8CLG - chains B and C of the 6 polymer chains in the assembly; structure by X-ray diffraction, 2.80 A resolution.

[Chain B]
Molecule: Tubulin beta-2B chain
From: Bos taurus
UniProtKB: Q6B856 (TBB2B_BOVIN); the author numbering skips numbers that UniProt does not, so the offset changes along the chain: 1-42 = UniProt 1-42; 45-360 = UniProt 43-358; 369-441 = UniProt 359-431
Chain sequence (431 residues; numbered 1 to 441; 10 numbers in that range are skipped by the numbering (no residue carries them; nothing is unmodelled there); the number before each row is that of its first residue):
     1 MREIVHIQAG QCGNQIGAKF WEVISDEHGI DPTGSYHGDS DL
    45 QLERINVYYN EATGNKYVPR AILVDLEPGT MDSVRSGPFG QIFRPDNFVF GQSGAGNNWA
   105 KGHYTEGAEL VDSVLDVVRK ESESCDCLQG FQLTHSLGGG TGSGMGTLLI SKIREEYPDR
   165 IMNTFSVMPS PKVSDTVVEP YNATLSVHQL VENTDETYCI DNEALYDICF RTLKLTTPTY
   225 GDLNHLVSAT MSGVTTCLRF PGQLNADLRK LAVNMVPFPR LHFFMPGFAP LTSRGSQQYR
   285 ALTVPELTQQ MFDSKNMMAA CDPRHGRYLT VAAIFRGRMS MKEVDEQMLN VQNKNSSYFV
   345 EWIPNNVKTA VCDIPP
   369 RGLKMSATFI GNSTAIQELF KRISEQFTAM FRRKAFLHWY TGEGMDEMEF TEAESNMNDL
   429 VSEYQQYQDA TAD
Disordered / not traced: 439-441
Curated features (UniProtKB/Swiss-Prot):
  - motif: Met1 to Ile4 (MREI motif)
  - binding site (GTP): Gln11, Glu71, Ser140, Gly144, Thr145, Gly146, Asn206, Asn228
  - binding site (Mg(2+)): Glu71
  - modified residue: Ser40 (Phosphoserine), Thr57 (Phosphothreonine), Lys60 (N6-acetyllysine), Ser174 (Phosphoserine), Thr287 (Phosphothreonine), Thr292 (Phosphothreonine), Arg320 (Omega-N-methylarginine)
  - cross-link (Glycyl lysine isopeptide (Lys-Gly)): Lys60 (interchain with G-Cter in ubiquitin), Lys326 (interchain with G-Cter in ubiquitin)
Bound ions: Mg2+: Gln11 (together with GDP); Ca2+ near Glu113 (its only coordinating residue here)
Ligand contacts:
  - epothilone a (EP): Leu217, Leu219, Asp226, His229, Leu230, Ala233, Phe272, Pro274, Leu275, Thr276, Ser277, Arg278, Gln281, Gln282, Arg284, Leu286, Leu371
  - GDP (guanosine-5'-diphosphate): Gly10, Gln11, Cys12, Gln15, Ile16, Asp69, Asn101, Ser140, Gly142, Gly143, Gly144, Thr145, Gly146, Val171, Pro173, Val177, Asp179, Glu183, Asn206, Leu209, Tyr224, Leu227, Asn228
  - colchicine (LOC; N-[(7S)-1,2,3,10-tetramethoxy-9-oxo-6,7-dihydro-5H-benzo[d]heptalen-7-yl]ethanamide): Cys241, Leu242, Leu248, Ala250, Asp251, Lys254, Leu255, Asn258, Met259, Thr314, Val315, Ala316, Ile318, Asn350, Lys352, Ala354, Ile378

[Chain C]
Molecule: Tubulin alpha-1B chain
From: Bos taurus
UniProtKB: P81947 (TBA1B_BOVIN); numbering as in UniProt (aligned over 1-440)
Chain sequence (440 residues; each row starts with the number of its first residue):
     1 MRECISIHVG QAGVQIGNAC WELYCLEHGI QPDGQMPSDK TIGGGDDSFN TFFSETGAGK
    61 HVPRAVFVDL EPTVIDEVRT GTYRQLFHPE QLITGKEDAA NNYARGHYTI GKEIIDLVLD
   121 RIRKLADQCT GLQGFLVFHS FGGGTGSGFT SLLMERLSVD YGKKSKLEFS IYPAPQVSTA
   181 VVEPYNSILT THTTLEHSDC AFMVDNEAIY DICRRNLDIE RPTYTNLNRL ISQIVSSITA
   241 SLRFDGALNV DLTEFQTNLV PYPRIHFPLA TYAPVISAEK AYHEQLSVAE ITNACFEPAN
   301 QMVKCDPRHG KYMACCLLYR GDVVPKDVNA AIATIKTKRS IQFVDWCPTG FKVGINYQPP
   361 TVVPGGDLAK VQRAVCMLSN TTAIAEAWAR LDHKFDLMYA KRAFVHWYVG EGMEEGEFSE
   421 AREDMAALEK DYEEVGVDSV
Bound ions: Ca2+: Asp39, Thr41, Gly44, Glu55; Mg2+: Asp69 (together with GTP)
Ligand contacts: GTP (guanosine-5'-triphosphate): Gly10, Gln11, Ala12, Gln15, Ile16, Asp69, Asp98, Ala99, Ala100, Asn101, Asn102, Ser140, Gly142, Gly143, Gly144, Thr145, Gly146, Ile171, Pro173, Val177, Ser178, Thr179, Glu183, Asn206, Tyr224, Leu227, Asn228, Ile231

[Chain B / chain C interface]
Residue-residue contacts - 39 pairs, chain B then chain C:
  Pro72(B) - Arg2(C)
  Gln96(B) - Met1(C)
  Gln96(B) - Arg2(C)
  Asn101(B) - Glu254(C)
  Asp179(B) - Glu254(C)
  Asp179(B) - Lys352(C)  hydrogen bond (backbone-side chain)
  Thr180(B) - Glu254(C)
  Thr180(B) - Asn258(C)
  Val181(B) - Asn258(C)  hydrogen bond (backbone-side chain)
  Val182(B) - Thr257(C)
  Thr221(B) - Lys326(C)
  Thr221(B) - Asn329(C)
  Ala397(B) - Trp346(C)
  Met398(B) - Trp346(C)
  Arg400(B) - Ser439(C)
  Arg400(B) - Val440(C)
  Arg401(B) - Tyr262(C)  hydrogen bond (backbone-side chain)
  Arg401(B) - Asp345(C)  salt bridge
  Arg401(B) - Trp346(C)
  Arg401(B) - Glu434(C)  hydrogen bond (side chain-backbone)
  Arg401(B) - Val435(C)
  Arg401(B) - Val437(C)  hydrogen bond (side chain-backbone)
  Arg401(B) - Asp438(C)
  Arg401(B) - Ser439(C)  hydrogen bond
  Lys402(B) - Tyr262(C)
  Ala403(B) - Pro261(C)
  Ala403(B) - Tyr262(C)
  Ala403(B) - Trp346(C)  hydrophobic
  Phe404(B) - Thr257(C)
  Phe404(B) - Asn258(C)
  Phe404(B) - Pro261(C)  hydrogen bond (backbone-backbone)
  Phe404(B) - Trp346(C)  hydrophobic
  His406(B) - Val260(C)  hydrogen bond (side chain-backbone)
  His406(B) - Pro261(C)
  His406(B) - Tyr262(C)
  His406(B) - Pro263(C)
  Trp407(B) - Gln256(C)
  Trp407(B) - Thr257(C)  hydrogen bond (side chain-backbone)
  Trp407(B) - Val260(C)
Interface residues without a listed pair, chain B (18 interface residues in all): Gly100
Interface residues without a listed pair, chain C (23 interface residues in all): Pro325, Pro348

[In short]
18 residues of chain B and 23 residues of chain C are in contact; the contacts include 9 hydrogen bonds and 1
salt bridge. Polar contacts include Arg401(B)-Asp345(C), Asp179(B)-Lys352(C) and Val181(B)-Asn258(C). Ligands
of chain B: epothilone a, colchicine and GDP. Bound to chain C: GTP.
Here chain B is Tubulin beta-2B chain and chain C is Tubulin alpha-1B chain, both from Bos taurus. Entry 8CLG
(Epothilone A and Colchicine bound to tubulin (T2R-TTL) complex) was determined by X-ray diffraction together
with 8CL9, 8CLB, 8CLC, 8CLD, 8CLE, 8CLF and 8CLH from the same study.
